Entry 1W80 (X-ray diffraction, 1.90 A resolution); this record covers chains A and P of the 3 polymer chains in the assembly.

Chain A:
Name: Adapter-related protein complex 2 alpha 2 subunit
Organism: Mus musculus
Notes: fragment: appendage domain, residues 695-938
Reference sequence: P17427 (A2A2_MOUSE); residues 695-938 here = UniProt positions 695-938
Sequence (250 residues; numbered 689 to 938; the number before each row is that of its first residue):
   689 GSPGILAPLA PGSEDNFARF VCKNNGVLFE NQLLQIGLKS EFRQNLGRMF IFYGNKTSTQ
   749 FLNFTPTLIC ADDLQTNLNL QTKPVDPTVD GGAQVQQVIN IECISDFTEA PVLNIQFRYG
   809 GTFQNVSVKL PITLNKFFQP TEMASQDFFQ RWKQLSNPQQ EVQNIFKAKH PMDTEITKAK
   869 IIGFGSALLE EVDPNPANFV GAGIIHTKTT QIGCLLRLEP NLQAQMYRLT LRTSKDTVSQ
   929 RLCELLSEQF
Disordered / not traced: 689-690
Differences from the reference sequence: conflict G889 (Val in P17247), A890 (Leu889 in P17247)
Ligand contacts:
  - benzamidine (BEN): K857, H858, P859
  - carbonate ion (CO3): W840, K841, S844, R920
  - dithiane diol (DTD): E729, F730, R731, L734, G735, R736
Reported in the primary citation:
  - mutagenesis - F740D, G742D: abolished binding to NECAP
  - mutagenesis - W840A: unchanged binding to Synaptojanin 1 (chain P)
  - mutagenesis - W840A: abolished binding to Eps15-P2
  - mutagenesis - F740D: decreased binding to Synaptojanin 1 (chain P)
  - mutagenesis - F740D: decreased binding to Amphiphysin
  - mutagenesis - F740D: decreased binding to eps15
  - mutagenesis - F740D: unchanged binding to epsin1

Chain P:
Name: Synaptojanin 1
Notes: EC 3.1.3.36; fragment: peptide containing wvxf motif, residues 1479-1490
Reference sequence: O43426 (SYJ1_HUMAN); residues 1-12 here correspond to UniProt positions 1479-1490 (UniProt number = residue number + 1478)
Sequence (12 residues; each row starts with the number of its first residue):
     1 NPKGWVTFEE EE
Disordered / not traced: 1, 10-12

Chain A / chain P interface:
Pairs across the interface - 20 pairs, chain A then chain P:
  N713(A) - F8(P)
  N713(A) - E9(P)  hydrogen bond (side chain-backbone)
  G714(A) - F8(P)
  V715(A) - F8(P)
  Q723(A) - W5(P)
  Q723(A) - F8(P)
  G725(A) - F8(P)
  L726(A) - F8(P)
  K727(A) - V6(P)
  K727(A) - T7(P)  hydrogen bond (side chain-backbone)
  K727(A) - F8(P)
  F740(A) - V6(P)  hydrophobic
  F740(A) - F8(P)  hydrophobic
  G742(A) - W5(P)
  N743(A) - W5(P)
  K744(A) - W5(P)
  G780(A) - W5(P)  hydrogen bond (backbone-side chain)
  A781(A) - W5(P)
  Q782(A) - W5(P)
  Q782(A) - V6(P)  hydrogen bond (side chain-backbone)
Also at the interface, not in a pair above, chain P (6 interface residues in all): P2
Interface features reported in the paper:
  - pairs named by the authors: G725(A)-F8(P), F740(A)-F8(P) (pi stacking), G742(A)-W5(P)

Summary:
14 residues of chain A and 6 residues of chain P are in contact; the contacts include 4 hydrogen bonds. Polar
pairs include N713(A)-E9(P), K727(A)-T7(P) and G780(A)-W5(P). The paper describes contacts between G725(A) and
F8(P) and G742(A) and W5(P); pi stacking between F740(A) and F8(P). The paper reports that F740D and G742D of
chain A abolish binding to NECAP; W840A of chain A abolishes binding to Eps15-P2.
Here chain A is Adapter-related protein complex 2 alpha 2 subunit (Mus musculus) and chain P is Synaptojanin
1. Entry 1W80 (Crystal structure of the alpha-adaptin appendage domain, from the AP2 adaptor complex, bound to
2 peptides ...) was determined by X-ray diffraction.
